Entry 1VQ6 (X-ray diffraction, 2.70 A resolution); this record covers chains 0 and P of the 33 polymer chains in the assembly.

== Chain 0 ==
Molecule: 23S ribosomal RNA
Organism: Haloarcula marismortui
Sequence (2922 nucleotides; each row starts with the number of its first residue):
     2 UUGGCUACUA UGCCAGCUGG UGGAUUGCUC GGCUCAGGCG CUGAUGAAGG ACGUGCCAAG
    62 CUGCGAUAAG CCAUGGGGAG CCGCACGGAG GCGAAGAACC AUGGAUUUCC GAAUGAGAAU
   122 CUCUCUAACA AUUGCUUCGC GCAAUGAGGA ACCCCGAGAA CUGAAACAUC UCAGUAUCGG
   182 GAGGAACAGA AAACGCAAUG UGAUGUCGUU AGUAACCGCG AGUGAACGCG AUACAGCCCA
   242 AACCGAAGCC CUCACGGGCA AUGUGGUGUC AGGGCUACCU CUCAUCAGCC GACCGUCUCG
   302 ACGAAGUCUC UUGGAACAGA GCGUGAUACA GGGUGACAAC CCCGUACUCG AGACCAGUAC
   362 GACGUGCGGU AGUGCCAGAG UAGCGGGGGU UGGAUAUCCC UCGCGAAUAA CGCAGGCAUC
   422 GACUGCGAAG GCUAAACACA ACCUGAGACC GAUAGUGAAC AAGUAGUGUG AACGAACGCU
   482 GCAAAGUACC CUCAGAAGGG AGGCGAAAUA GAGCAUGAAA UCAGUUGGCG AUCGAGCGAC
   542 AGGGCAUACA AGGUCCCUCG ACGAAUGACC GACGCGCGAG CGUCCAGUAA GACUCACGGG
   602 AAGCCGAUGU UCUGUCGUAC GUUUUGAAAA ACGAGCCAGG GAGUGUGUCU GCAUGGCAAG
   662 UCUAACCGGA GUAUCCGGGG AGGCACAGGG AAACCGACAU GGCCGCAGGG CUUUGCCCGA
   722 GGGCCGCCGU CUUCAAGGGC GGGGAGCCAU GUGGACACGA CCCGAAUCCG GACGAUCUAC
   782 GCAUGGACAA GAUGAAGCGU GCCGAAAGGC ACGUGGAAGU CUGUUAGAGU UGGUGUCCUA
   842 CAAUACCCUC UCGUGAUCUA UGUGUAGGGG UGAAAGGCCC AUCGAGUCCG GCAACAGCUG
   902 GUUCCAAUCG AAACAUGUCG AAGCAUGACC UCCGCCGAGG UAGUCUGUGA GGUAGAGCGA
   962 CCGAUUGGUG UGUCCGCCUC CGAGAGGAGU CGGCACACCU GUCAAACUCC AAACUUACAG
  1022 ACGCCGUUUG ACGCGGGGAU UCCGGUGCGC GGGGUAAGCC UGUGUACCAG GAGGGGAACA
  1082 ACCCAGAGAU AGGUUAAGGU CCCCAAGUGU GGAUUAAGUG UAAUCCUCUG AAGGUGGUCU
  1142 CGAGCCCUAG ACAGCCGGGA GGUGAGCUUA GAAGCAGCUA CCCUCUAAGA AAAGCGUAAC
  1202 AGCUUACCGG CCGAGGUUUG AGGCGCCCAA AAUGAUCGGG ACUCAAAUCC ACCACCGAGA
  1262 CCUGUCCGUA CCACUCAUAC UGGUAAUCGA GUAGAUUGGC GCUCUAAUUG GAUGGAAGUA
  1322 GGGGUGAAAA CUCCUAUGGA CCGAUUAGUG ACGAAAAUCC UGGCCAUAGU AGCAGCGAUA
  1382 GUCGGGUGAG AACCCCGACG GCCUAAUGGA UAAGGGUUCC UCAGCACUGC UGAUCAGCUG
  1442 AGGGUUAGCC GGUCCUAAGU CAUACCGCAA CUCGACUAUG ACGAAAUGGG AAACGGGUUA
  1502 AUAUUCCCGU GCCACUAUGC AGUGAAAGUU GACGCCCUGG GGUCGAUCAC GCUGGGCAUU
  1562 CGCCCAGUCG AACCGUCCAA CUCCGUGGAA GCCGUAAUGG CAGGAAGCGG ACGAACGGCG
  1622 GCAUAGGGAA ACGUGAUUCA ACCUGGGGCC CAUGAAAAGA CGAGCAUAGU GUCCGUACCG
  1682 AGAACCGACA CAGGUGUCCA UGGCGGCGAA AGCCAAGGCC UGUCGGGAGC AACCAACGUU
  1742 AGGGAAUUCG GCAAGUUAGU CCCGUACCUU CGGAAGAAGG GAUGCCUGCU CCGGAACGGA
  1802 GCAGGUCGCA GUGACUCGGA AGCUCGGACU GUCUAGUAAC AACAUAGGUG ACCGCAAAUC
  1862 CGCAAGGACU CGUACGGUCA CUGAAUCCUG CCCAGUGCAG GUAUCUGAAC ACCUCGUACA
  1922 AGAGGACGAA GGACCUGUCA ACGGCGGGGG UAACUAUGAC CCUCUUAAGG UAGCGUAGUA
  1982 CCUUGCCGCA UCAGUAGCGG CUUGCAUGAA UGGAUUAACC AGAGCUUCAC UGUCCCAACG
  2042 UUGGGCCCGG UGAACUGUAC AUUCCAGUGC GGAGUCUGGA GACACCCAGG GGGAAGCGAA
  2102 GACCCUAUGG AGCUUUACUG CAGGCUGUCG CUGAGACGUG GUCGCCGAUG UGCAGCAUAG
  2162 GUAGGAGACA CUACACAGGU ACCCGCGCUA GCGGGCCACC GAGUCAACAG UGAAAUACUA
  2222 CCCGUCGGUG ACUGCGACUC UCACUCCGGG AGGAGGACAC CGAUAGCCGG GCAGUUUGAC
  2282 UGGGGCGGUA CGCGCUCGAA AAGAUAUCGA GCGCGCCCUA UGGCUAUCUC AGCCGGGACA
  2342 GAGACCCGGC GAAGAGUGCA AGAGCAAAAG AUAGCUUGAC AGUGUUCUUC CCAACGAGGA
  2402 ACGCUGACGC GAAAGCGUGG UCUAGCGAAC CAAUUAGCCU GCUUGAUGCG GGCAAUUGAU
  2462 GACAGAAAAG CUACCCUAGG GAUAACAGAG UCGUCACUCG CAAGAGCACA UAUCGACCGA
  2522 GUGGCUUGCU ACCUCGAUGU CGGUUCCCUC CAUCCUGCCC GUGCAGAAGC GGGCAAGGGU
  2582 GAGGUUGUUC GCCUAUUAAA GGAGGUCGUG AGCUGGGUUU AGACCGUCGU GAGACAGGUC
  2642 GGCUGCUAUC UACUGGGUGU GUAAUGGUGU CUGACAAGAA CGACCGUAUA GUACGAGAGG
  2702 AACUACGGUU GGUGGCCACU GGUGUACCGG UUGUUCGAGA GAGCACGUGC CGGGUAGCCA
  2762 CGCCACACGG GGUAAGAGCU GAACGCAUCU AAGCUCGAAA CCCACUUGGA AAAGAGACAC
  2822 CGCCGAGGUC CCGCGUACAA GACGCGGUCG AUAGACUCGG GGUGUGCGCG UCGAGGUAAC
  2882 GAGACGUUAA GCCCACGAGC ACUAACAGAC CAAAGCCAUC AU
Unresolved in the structure: 2-9, 126-127, 715, 971-998, 1560, 1952-1963, 2137-2236, 2339-2343, 2665-2666, 2915-2923
Modified positions: 1MA (6-hydro-1-methyladenosine-5'-monophosphate) at position 628, OMU (o2'-methyluridine 5'-monophosphate) at position 2587, OMG (o2'-methylguanosine-5'-monophosphate) at position 2588, UR3 (3-methyluridine-5'-monophoshate) at position 2619, PSU (pseudouridine-5'-monophosphate) at position 2621
Metal / ion sites: Mg2+ site 1 near G28 (its only coordinating residue here); Na+ site 1: C40, G41, A442, C443; Na+ site 2: G56, A59, G61; Na+ site 3: G66, U107, U108; Mg2+ site 2 near U115 (its only coordinating residue here); Na+ site 4: C141, G142; Na+ site 5 near U146 (its only coordinating residue here); Mg2+ site 3: C162, U2276; K+ site 1: C162, U163, U172; Mg2+ site 4: A165, A167, C168; Na+ site 6: A165, A166, A167; Mg2+ site 5: A166, G219; 69 more Na+ sites not listed; 91 more Mg2+ sites not listed; 1 more K+ sites not listed

== Chain P ==
Name: 50S ribosomal protein L19E
Organism: Haloarcula marismortui
UniProt: P14119 (RL19_HALMA); residues 0-148 here = UniProt positions 0-148
Amino-acid sequence (149 residues; row label = number of the first residue in the row; numbering starts at 0):
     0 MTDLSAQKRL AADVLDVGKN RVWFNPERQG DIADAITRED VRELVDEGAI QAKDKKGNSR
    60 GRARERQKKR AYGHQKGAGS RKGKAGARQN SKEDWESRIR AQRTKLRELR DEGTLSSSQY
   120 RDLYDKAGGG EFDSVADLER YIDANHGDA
Unresolved in the structure: 0, 144-148

== Interface between chain 0 and chain P ==
Residue-residue contacts (181; chain 0 residue first):
  G792(0) with Lys83(P), sugar contact; Ala86(P), sugar contact
  A793(0) with Lys83(P), sugar contact; Gly85(P), hydrogen bond to the phosphate; Ala86(P), hydrogen bond to the phosphate
  G800(0) with Asp124(P), sugar contact; Gly127(P), hydrogen bond to the sugar; Gly128(P), hydrogen bond to the base
  U801(0) with Asp124(P), sugar contact; Lys125(P), phosphate contact; Gly128(P), sugar contact; Glu130(P), hydrogen bond to the sugar
  G802(0) with Lys125(P), phosphate contact; Glu130(P), sugar contact
  G814(0) with Trp94(P), sugar contact
  U815(0) with Trp94(P), sugar contact
  G816(0) with Lys91(P), salt bridge to the phosphate
  G817(0) with Lys91(P), salt bridge to the phosphate
  G1386(0) with Gln28(P), base contact
  G1387(0) with Thr1(P), hydrogen bond to the sugar; Gln28(P), hydrogen bond to the sugar
  U1388(0) with Thr1(P), hydrogen bond to the sugar
  C1395(0) with Asp2(P), sugar contact
  C1396(0) with Thr1(P), sugar contact; Asp2(P), sugar contact; Leu3(P), hydrogen bond to the sugar; Ser4(P), sugar contact
  C1397(0) with Leu3(P), sugar contact; Lys7(P), salt bridge to the phosphate; Phe23(P), hydrogen bond to the sugar; Pro25(P), sugar contact; Gln28(P), sugar contact
  G1398(0) with Lys7(P), salt bridge to the phosphate; Val21(P), phosphate contact; Trp22(P), hydrogen bond to the phosphate; Phe23(P), hydrogen bond to the phosphate; Pro25(P), sugar contact
  A1399(0) with Trp22(P), phosphate contact; Lys52(P), salt bridge to the phosphate
  U1422(0) with Ala5(P), phosphate contact
  U1499(0) with Arg41(P), salt bridge to the phosphate
  U1500(0) with Arg37(P), hydrogen bond to the base; Arg41(P), salt bridge to the phosphate
  A1501(0) with Arg8(P), hydrogen bond to the phosphate; Leu9(P), phosphate contact; Ile35(P), sugar contact; Thr36(P), phosphate contact; Arg37(P), hydrogen bond to the phosphate
  A1502(0) with Arg8(P), salt bridge to the phosphate; Leu9(P), phosphate contact; Arg37(P), salt bridge to the phosphate
  U1539(0) with Lys91(P), sugar contact
  G1540(0) with Glu95(P), sugar contact; Arg99(P), hydrogen bond to the phosphate
  G1541(0) with Arg99(P), salt bridge to the phosphate
  U1548(0) with Arg59(P), hydrogen bond to the phosphate
  C1549(0) with Arg59(P), salt bridge to the phosphate; Arg63(P), salt bridge to the phosphate; Gln66(P), sugar contact
  C1565(0) with Ser58(P), hydrogen bond to the sugar; Arg59(P), phosphate contact; Gly60(P), phosphate contact; Arg63(P), salt bridge to the phosphate
  C1566(0) with Gly56(P), phosphate contact; Asn57(P), phosphate contact; Ser58(P), phosphate contact; Arg59(P), hydrogen bond to the phosphate; Arg63(P), salt bridge to the phosphate
  A1567(0) with Gly56(P), phosphate contact
  C1593(0) with Ser116(P), sugar contact; Ser117(P), phosphate contact; Arg120(P), base contact
  C1594(0) with Arg109(P), salt bridge to the phosphate; Ser116(P), phosphate contact; Tyr119(P), phosphate contact; Arg120(P), salt bridge to the phosphate
  G1595(0) with Arg109(P), salt bridge to the phosphate; Tyr119(P), hydrogen bond to the phosphate; Arg120(P), hydrogen bond to the base; Tyr123(P), hydrogen bond to the base; Asp124(P), base contact
  U1596(0) with Arg102(P), base contact; Tyr123(P), hydrogen bond to the phosphate
  A1597(0) with Lys91(P), hydrogen bond to the base; Trp94(P), hydrogen bond to the sugar; Glu95(P), sugar contact; Ile98(P), sugar contact; Arg99(P), salt bridge to the phosphate; Arg102(P), salt bridge to the phosphate
  A1598(0) with Trp94(P), phosphate contact; Arg102(P), salt bridge to the phosphate
  G1704(0) with Asn57(P), hydrogen bond to the base; Arg59(P), hydrogen bond to the phosphate
  C1705(0) with Arg59(P), salt bridge to the phosphate; Arg65(P), hydrogen bond to the phosphate
  G1706(0) with Arg65(P), salt bridge to the phosphate; Arg69(P), salt bridge to the phosphate
  G1707(0) with Arg69(P), salt bridge to the phosphate; Lys81(P), phosphate contact; Gly82(P), phosphate contact
  C1708(0) with Arg80(P), phosphate contact; Lys81(P), hydrogen bond to the phosphate; Gly82(P), hydrogen bond to the phosphate; Ala86(P), sugar contact; Arg87(P), salt bridge to the phosphate
  C1715(0) with Lys55(P), hydrogen bond to the sugar; Asn57(P), hydrogen bond to the sugar
  A1716(0) with Lys55(P), hydrogen bond to the sugar; Gly56(P), sugar contact; Asn57(P), sugar contact
  A1717(0) with Lys54(P), sugar contact; Lys55(P), hydrogen bond to the phosphate
  G1718(0) with Gly17(P), hydrogen bond to the phosphate; Arg20(P), salt bridge to the phosphate
  G1719(0) with Gly17(P), phosphate contact; Lys18(P), hydrogen bond to the phosphate; Asn19(P), hydrogen bond to the phosphate
  C1720(0) with Asn19(P), hydrogen bond to the phosphate
  G1760(0) with Ala77(P), hydrogen bond to the base; Gly78(P), base contact; Arg80(P), hydrogen bond to the base; Lys81(P), hydrogen bond to the sugar
  U1761(0) with Ala77(P), base contact; Arg80(P), sugar contact; Lys81(P), sugar contact; Gly82(P), sugar contact; Lys83(P), sugar contact; Ala84(P), phosphate contact
  C1762(0) with Lys83(P), salt bridge to the phosphate; Ala84(P), hydrogen bond to the phosphate
  U1784(0) with Ala77(P), sugar contact; Gly78(P), hydrogen bond to the phosphate
  G1785(0) with Gly76(P), phosphate contact; Ala77(P), phosphate contact; Gly78(P), hydrogen bond to the phosphate; Ser79(P), phosphate contact
  C1786(0) with Gln74(P), phosphate contact
  C1787(0) with Lys68(P), salt bridge to the phosphate; Gln74(P), hydrogen bond to the phosphate
  U1788(0) with Lys68(P), phosphate contact; His73(P), hydrogen bond to the base
  G1789(0) with Tyr71(P), hydrogen bond to the base; His73(P), hydrogen bond to the base
  C1790(0) with Tyr71(P), hydrogen bond to the phosphate; Gly72(P), base contact; His73(P), base contact
  C1793(0) with Arg97(P), sugar contact; Ser133(P), phosphate contact; Ala135(P), phosphate contact
  G1794(0) with Ser96(P), hydrogen bond to the sugar; Ala100(P), phosphate contact; Ser133(P), phosphate contact; Val134(P), hydrogen bond to the phosphate
  G1795(0) with Ala100(P), phosphate contact
  A1796(0) with Ser96(P), base contact
  C1798(0) with Gln66(P), sugar contact; Ala70(P), phosphate contact
  G1799(0) with Arg87(P), sugar contact; Gln88(P), base contact
  G1800(0) with Lys75(P), salt bridge to the phosphate; Arg87(P), salt bridge to the phosphate; Gln88(P), sugar contact
  A1801(0) with Arg80(P), salt bridge to the phosphate; Arg87(P), salt bridge to the phosphate
  G1802(0) with Gly72(P), base contact; Arg80(P), salt bridge to the phosphate
  U1813(0) with Gly78(P), phosphate contact; Lys81(P), sugar contact
  U1817(0) with Lys81(P), hydrogen bond to the base
  U2735(0) with Arg65(P), salt bridge to the phosphate
  U2736(0) with Lys55(P), hydrogen bond to the sugar; Asn57(P), sugar contact; Arg61(P), salt bridge to the phosphate
  C2737(0) with Lys55(P), phosphate contact; Gly56(P), phosphate contact; Asn57(P), phosphate contact; Ser58(P), hydrogen bond to the phosphate; Arg61(P), salt bridge to the phosphate
  G2738(0) with Ser58(P), sugar contact; Arg61(P), phosphate contact
  A2739(0) with Arg61(P), salt bridge to the phosphate
Interface residues without a listed pair, chain 0 (79 interface residues in all): C813, C1421, C1423, G1556, G1703, A1783
Interface residues without a listed pair, chain P (84 interface residues in all): Val16, Asn24, Glu38, Asp53, Ala62, Arg106, Gly129

== In short ==
79 residues of chain 0 and 84 residues of chain P are in contact; the contacts include 54 hydrogen bonds and
37 salt bridges. Polar contacts include G800(0)-Gly128(P), U1500(0)-Arg37(P) and G1595(0)-Arg120(P). C40(0),
G41(0), A442(0) and C443(0) coordinate Na+ site 1.
Chain 0 is 23S ribosomal RNA and chain P is 50S ribosomal protein L19E, both from Haloarcula marismortui; the
structure, The structure of c-hpmn and CCA-PHE-CAP-BIO bound to the large ribosomal subunit of haloarcula
marismortui, was determined by X-ray diffraction (same publication as 1VQ7 and 1VQN).
